6WHY - chains A and B of the 4 polymer chains in the assembly; structure by electron microscopy, 4.03 A resolution (low resolution: residue-level contacts below are approximate; hydrogen-bond / salt-bridge calls are withheld).

== Chain A ==
Name: Ionotropic glutamate receptor , NMDA receptor GluN1b
Organism: Rattus norvegicus
Chain sequence (959 residues; each row starts with the number of its first residue):
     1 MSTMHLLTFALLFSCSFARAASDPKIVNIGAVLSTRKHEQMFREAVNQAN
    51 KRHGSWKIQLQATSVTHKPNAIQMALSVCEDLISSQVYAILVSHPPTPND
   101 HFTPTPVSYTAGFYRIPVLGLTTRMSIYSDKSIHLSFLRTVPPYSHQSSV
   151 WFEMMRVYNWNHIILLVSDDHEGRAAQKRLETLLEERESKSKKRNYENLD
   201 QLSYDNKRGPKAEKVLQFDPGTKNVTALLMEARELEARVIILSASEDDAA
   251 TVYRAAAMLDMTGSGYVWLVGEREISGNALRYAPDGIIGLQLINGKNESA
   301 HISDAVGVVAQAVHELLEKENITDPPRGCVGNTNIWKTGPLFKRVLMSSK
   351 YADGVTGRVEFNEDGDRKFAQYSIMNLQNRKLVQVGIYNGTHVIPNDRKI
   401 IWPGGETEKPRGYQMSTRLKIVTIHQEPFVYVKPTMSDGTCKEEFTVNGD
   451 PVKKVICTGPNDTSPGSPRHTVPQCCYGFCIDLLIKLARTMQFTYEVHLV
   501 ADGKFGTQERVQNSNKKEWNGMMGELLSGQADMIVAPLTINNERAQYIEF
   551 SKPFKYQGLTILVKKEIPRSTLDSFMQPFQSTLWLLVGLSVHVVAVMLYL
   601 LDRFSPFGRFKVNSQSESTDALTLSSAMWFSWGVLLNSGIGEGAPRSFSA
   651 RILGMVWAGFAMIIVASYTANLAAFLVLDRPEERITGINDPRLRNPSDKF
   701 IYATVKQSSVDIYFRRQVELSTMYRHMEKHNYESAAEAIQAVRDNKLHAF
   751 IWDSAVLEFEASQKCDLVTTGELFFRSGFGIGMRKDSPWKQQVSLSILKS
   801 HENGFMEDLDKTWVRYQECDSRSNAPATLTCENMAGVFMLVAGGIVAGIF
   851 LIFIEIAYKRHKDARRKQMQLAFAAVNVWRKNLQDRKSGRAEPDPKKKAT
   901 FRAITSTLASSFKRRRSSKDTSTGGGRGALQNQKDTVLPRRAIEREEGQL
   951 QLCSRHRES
Unresolved in the structure: 1-24, 53-57, 189-208, 463-468, 606-622, 863-959
Cystine bridges: Cys79-Cys329, Cys441-Cys475, Cys457-Cys476, Cys765-Cys819
Residues lining bound ligands: QGM ((2R,4S)-5,7-dichloro-4-[(phenylcarbamoyl)amino]-1,2,3,4-tetrahydroquinoline-2-carboxylic acid): Ile424, Gln426, Phe505, Met522, Pro537, Leu538, Thr539, Val705, Lys706, Gln707, Ser708, Ser709, Trp752, Asp753, Val756

== Chain B ==
Name: Ionotropic glutamate receptor , NMDA receptor GluN2B
Organism: Rattus norvegicus
Chain sequence (883 residues; row label = number of the first residue in the row; numbers below 1 keep their minus sign (Met-30 is residue -30)):
   -30 MGTMRLFLLAVLFLFSFARATGWSHPQFEKGGGSGGGSGGSAWSHPQFEK
    20 GALVPRGRSQKSPPSIGIAVILVGTSDEVAIKDAHEKDDFHHLSVVPRVE
    70 LVAMNETDPKSIITRICDLMSDRKIQGVVFADDTDQEAIAQILDFISAQT
   120 LTPILGIHGGSSMIMADKDESSMFFQFGPSIEQQASVMLNIMEEYDWYIF
   170 SIVTTYFPGYQDFVNKIRSTIENSFVGWELEEVLLLDMSLDDGDSKIQNQ
   220 LKKLQSPIILLYCTKEEATYIFEVANSVGLTGYGYTWIVPSLVAGDTDTV
   270 PSEFPTGLISVSYDEWDYGLPARVRDGIAIITTAASDMLSEHSFIPEPKS
   320 SCYNTHEKRIYQSNMLNRYLINVTFEGRDLSFSEDGYQMHPKLVIILLNK
   370 ERKWERVGKWKDKSLQMKYYVWPRMCPETEEQEDDHLSIVTLEEAPFVIV
   420 ESVDPLSGTCMRNTVPCQKRIISENKTDEEPGYIKKCCKGFCIDILKKIS
   470 KSVKFTYDLYLVTNGKHGKKINGTWNGMIGEVVMKRAYMAVGSLTINEER
   520 SEVVDFSVPFIETGISVMVSRSNGTVSPSAFLEPFSACVWVMMFVMLLIV
   570 SAVAVFVFEYFSPVGYNRSLADGREPGGPSFTIGKAIWLLWGLVFNNSVP
   620 VQNPKGTTSKIMVSVWAFFAVIFLASYTANLAAFMIQEEYVDQVSGLSDK
   670 KFQRPNDFSPPFRFGTVPNGSTERNIRNNYAEMHAYMGKFNQRGVDDALL
   720 SLKTGKLDAFIYDAAVLNYMAGRDEGCKLVTIGSGKVFASTGYGIAIQKD
   770 SGWKRQVDLAILQLFGDGEMEELEALWLTGICHNEKNEVMSSQLDIDNMA
   820 GVFYMLGAAMALSLITFISEHLFYWQFRHSFMG
Unresolved in the structure: -30 to 35, 193-196, 207-213, 393-403, 443-451, 580-599, 846-852
Cystine bridges: Cys86-Cys321, Cys429-Cys456, Cys436-Cys457, Cys746-Cys801
Covalent attachments: N-acetylglucosamine (NAG) linked to Asn542, Asn688

== Interface between chain A and chain B ==
Residue-residue contacts - 56 pairs, chain A then chain B:
  Asn70(A) - Asn323(B)
  Asn70(A) - Thr324(B)
  Ile72(A) - Phe114(B)
  Ile72(A) - Cys321(B)
  Gln73(A) - Tyr322(B)
  Cys79(A) - Lys79(B)
  Phe113(A) - Pro78(B)
  Phe113(A) - Ala107(B)
  Lys131(A) - Tyr175(B)
  Ser132(A) - Tyr175(B)
  Cys329(A) - Asp77(B)
  Cys329(A) - Lys79(B)
  Val330(A) - Asp77(B)
  Val330(A) - Ser80(B)
  Gln577(A) - Met809(B)
  Gln577(A) - Ser811(B)
  Pro578(A) - Gln812(B)
  Phe579(A) - Gln812(B)
  Gln580(A) - Gln812(B)
  Gln580(A) - Leu813(B)
  Thr582(A) - Leu813(B)
  Thr582(A) - Ile815(B)
  Leu583(A) - Phe822(B)
  Leu586(A) - Ile815(B)
  Leu586(A) - Phe822(B)
  Met597(A) - Met829(B)
  Met597(A) - Ser832(B)
  Phe604(A) - Phe836(B)
  Ser605(A) - Phe836(B)
  Phe630(A) - Val618(B)
  Val634(A) - Ser617(B)
  Asn637(A) - Asn615(B)
  Phe648(A) - Thr835(B)
  Arg651(A) - Gly603(B)
  Arg651(A) - Lys604(B)
  Met655(A) - Trp607(B)
  Met655(A) - Trp610(B)
  Val656(A) - Ala828(B)
  Ala658(A) - Phe614(B)
  Gly659(A) - Phe614(B)
  Met662(A) - Phe614(B)
  Met662(A) - Leu643(B)
  Ile663(A) - Tyr646(B)
  Ala666(A) - Tyr646(B)
  Ala666(A) - Thr647(B)
  Ser667(A) - Leu650(B)
  Thr669(A) - Thr647(B)
  Ala670(A) - Leu650(B)
  Ala670(A) - Ala651(B)
  Asn671(A) - Met654(B)
  Ala674(A) - Met654(B)
  Phe675(A) - Met809(B)
  Leu678(A) - Ile655(B)
  Leu678(A) - Glu807(B)
  Pro691(A) - Ile800(B)
  Asn695(A) - Arg742(B)
Interface residues without a listed pair, chain A (57 interface residues in all): Ala71, Tyr109, Ile133, Gly331, Thr333, Val587, Val593, Leu601, Ser638, Gly641, Gly643, Ser649, Leu653, Trp657, Phe660, Val677, Ser721
Interface residues without a listed pair, chain B (51 interface residues in all): Asp104, Ile115, Asp136, Met430, Ile606, Asn616, Ser810, Met818, Val821, Leu825, Glu839

== Summary ==
57 residues of chain A face 51 of chain B across their interface. Bound to chain A: compound QGM.
N-acetylglucosamine is covalently linked to Asn542(B) and Asn688(B).
Here chain A is Ionotropic glutamate receptor , NMDA receptor GluN1b and chain B is Ionotropic glutamate
receptor , NMDA receptor GluN2B, both from Rattus norvegicus. Entry 6WHY (GluN1b-GluN2B NMDA receptor in
complex with GluN1 antagonist L689,560, class 1) was determined by electron microscopy, deposited together
with 6USU, 6USV, 6WHR, 6WHS, 6WHT, 6WHU and 5 further entries.
